1GXS - chains A and C of the 4 polymer chains in the assembly; structure by X-ray diffraction, 2.30 A resolution.

== Chain A (and C) ==
Molecule: P-(s)-hydroxymandelonitrile lyase chain A
Source organism: Sorghum bicolor
Notes: EC 4.1.2.11; chain C of this document is another copy of the same molecule, construct and numbering; everything in this record applies to it too
UniProt: Q8W4X3 (HNLS_SORBI); residues 1-270 here correspond to UniProt positions 56-325 (UniProt number = residue number + 55)
Amino-acid sequence (270 residues; row label = number of the first residue in the row):
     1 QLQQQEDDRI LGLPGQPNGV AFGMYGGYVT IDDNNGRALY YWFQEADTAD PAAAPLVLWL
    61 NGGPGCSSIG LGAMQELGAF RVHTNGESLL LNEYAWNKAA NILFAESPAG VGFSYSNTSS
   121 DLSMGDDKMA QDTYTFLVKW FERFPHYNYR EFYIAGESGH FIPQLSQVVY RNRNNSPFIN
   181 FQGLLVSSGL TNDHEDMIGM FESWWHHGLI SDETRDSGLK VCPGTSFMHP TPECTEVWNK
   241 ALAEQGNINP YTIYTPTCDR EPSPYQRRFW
Not modelled in the structure: 1-3
Construct notes: variant Leu11 (Pro66 in Q8W4X3), Ala79 (Pro134 in Q8W4X3), Gly112 (Val167 in Q8W4X3), Ser203 (Leu258 in Q8W4X3)
Disulfides: Cys222-Cys234
Glycans and other covalent adducts: glycan linked to Asn117
Small-molecule neighbours:
  - benzoic acid (BEZ): Gly62, Gly63, Pro64, Asp126, Ser158, Gly159, His160, Phe161, Met228, Trp270
  - decanoic acid (DKA): Asn61, Gly62, Gly63, Cys66, Leu71, Glu157, Asn249, Tyr251, Tyr265, Phe269, Trp270

== How chain A and chain C interact ==
Residue-residue contacts - 7 pairs, chain A then chain C:
  Glu202(A) with His206(C), salt bridge
  His206(A) with Glu202(C); His206(C), hydrogen bond; His207(C)
  His207(A) with His206(C); His207(C)
  Tyr254(A) with Tyr254(C), hydrophobic
Interface residues without a listed pair, chain A (5 interface residues in all): Ser203
Interface residues without a listed pair, chain C (5 interface residues in all): Ser203

== Overview ==
Chain A and chain C each contribute 5 residues to their interface; the contacts include 1 hydrogen bond and 1
salt bridge. Polar contacts include Glu202(A)-His206(C) and His206(A)-His206(C). Ligands of chain A: benzoic
acid and decanoic acid.
Chain A and chain C are both P-(s)-hydroxymandelonitrile lyase chain A (Sorghum bicolor); the structure,
Crystal Structure of Hydroxynitrile Lyase from Sorghum bicolor in Complex with Inhibitor Benzoic Acid: a novel
..., was determined by X-ray diffraction.
